PDB entry 2IBZ | X-ray diffraction, 2.30 A resolution | chains E and X of the 11 polymer chains in the assembly

# Chain E
Name: Ubiquinol-cytochrome c reductase iron-sulfur subunit, mitochondrial precursor
Source organism: Saccharomyces cerevisiae
Notes: EC 1.10.2.2
Reference sequence: P08067 (UCRI_YEAST); residue numbers follow UniProt; this construct covers 31-215
Chain sequence (185 residues; row label = number of the first residue in the row):
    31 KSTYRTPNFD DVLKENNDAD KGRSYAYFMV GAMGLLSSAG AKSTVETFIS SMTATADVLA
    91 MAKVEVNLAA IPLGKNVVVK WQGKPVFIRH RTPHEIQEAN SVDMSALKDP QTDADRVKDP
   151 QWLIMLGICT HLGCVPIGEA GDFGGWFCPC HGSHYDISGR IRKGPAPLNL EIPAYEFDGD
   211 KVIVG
Disulfides: Cys164-Cys180
Bound ions: 2Fe-2S cluster Fe: Cys159, His161, Cys178, His181
Residues lining bound ligands: 2Fe-2S cluster (FES): Cys159, His161, Leu162, Gly163, Cys164, Cys178, Cys180, His181, Gly182, Ser183, Pro195
Swiss-Prot annotation at these positions:
  - region: Ala90 to Lys93 (Hinge)
  - binding site ([2Fe-2S] cluster): Cys159, His161, Cys178, His181
  - mutagenesis: Gly157 (G157D: Loss of activity), Cys159 (C159S: Loss of activity), His161 (H161R: Loss of activity), Gly163 (G163D: Partial loss of activity), Cys164 (C164S: Loss of activity), Pro166 (P166L: Partial loss of activity), Cys178 (C178S/Y: Loss of activity), Pro179 (P179L: Partial loss of activity), Cys180 (C180S: Loss of activity), His181 (H181R: Loss of activity), Ser183 (S183L: Loss of activity), His184 (H184R: No loss of activity), 5 further mutagenesis entries in UniProt

# Chain X
Name: Variable Heavy chain of antibody fragment
Source organism: Mus musculus
Notes: antibody fragment or engineered binder
Chain sequence (127 residues; row label = number of the first residue in the row):
     1 EVKLQESGAG LVQPSQSLSL TCSVTGYSIT SGYYWNWIRL FPGNKLEWVG YISNVGDNNY
    61 NPSLKDRLSI TRDTSKNQFF LKLNSVTTED TATYYCARSE YYSVTGYAMD YWGQGTTVTV
   121 SSAWRHP
Disulfides: Cys22-Cys96

# How chain E and chain X interact
Contacting residue pairs (26):
  Ile126(E) - Tyr102(X)
  Gln127(E) - Tyr111(X)
  Asn130(E) - Tyr27(X)
  Asn130(E) - Tyr33(X)
  Asn130(E) - Arg98(X)  hydrogen bond (backbone-side chain)
  Asn130(E) - Glu100(X)  hydrogen bond
  Asn130(E) - Tyr102(X)  hydrogen bond
  Ser131(E) - Tyr111(X)  hydrogen bond
  Val132(E) - Tyr27(X)
  Asp133(E) - Tyr27(X)
  Asp133(E) - Ser28(X)  hydrogen bond (side chain-backbone)
  Asp133(E) - Ser31(X)  hydrogen bond
  Met134(E) - Ser31(X)
  Thr142(E) - Ser31(X)
  Thr142(E) - Tyr33(X)
  Asp143(E) - Tyr33(X)
  Asp143(E) - Tyr102(X)  hydrogen bond
  Ala144(E) - Tyr33(X)
  Ala144(E) - Tyr101(X)
  Ala144(E) - Tyr102(X)  hydrophobic
  Val147(E) - Tyr102(X)  hydrophobic
  Lys148(E) - Tyr102(X)
  Lys148(E) - Ser103(X)
  Lys148(E) - Val104(X)  hydrogen bond (backbone-backbone)
  Pro150(E) - Tyr102(X)  hydrophobic
  Pro150(E) - Thr105(X)
Interface residues without a listed pair, chain E (14 interface residues in all): Asp149
Interface residues without a listed pair, chain X (16 interface residues in all): Val2, Gly26, Gly32, Asp110

# Overview
14 residues of chain E and 16 residues of chain X are in contact, with 8 hydrogen bonds. Polar contacts
include Asn130(E)-Arg98(X), Asn130(E)-Glu100(X) and Asn130(E)-Tyr102(X). Ligands of chain E: 2Fe-2S cluster.
UniProt lists 4 [2Fe-2S] cluster-binding residues and 17 mutagenesis sites on chain E.
Here chain E is Ubiquinol-cytochrome c reductase iron-sulfur subunit, mitochondrial precursor (Saccharomyces
cerevisiae) and chain X is Variable Heavy chain of antibody fragment (Mus musculus). Entry 2IBZ (Yeast
Cytochrome BC1 Complex with Stigmatellin) was determined by X-ray diffraction, deposited together with 2JBL.
